6SQY - chains A and D; structure by X-ray diffraction, 1.90 A resolution.

Chain A (and D):
Name: dCTP pyrophosphatase 1
Organism: Mus musculus
Notes: EC 3.6.1.12; chain D of this document is another copy of the same molecule, construct and numbering; everything in this record applies to it too
UniProt: Q9QY93 (DCTP1_MOUSE); numbering as in UniProt (aligned over 1-170)
Amino-acid sequence (170 residues; row label = number of the first residue in the row):
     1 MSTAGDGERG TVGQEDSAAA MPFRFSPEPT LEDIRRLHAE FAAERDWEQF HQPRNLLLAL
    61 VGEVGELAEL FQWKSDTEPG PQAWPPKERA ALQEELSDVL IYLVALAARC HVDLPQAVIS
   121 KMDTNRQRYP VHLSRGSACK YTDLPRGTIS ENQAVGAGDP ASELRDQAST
Unresolved in the structure: 1-20, 135-170 (chain D: 1-20, 134-170)
Differences from the reference sequence: conflict Met21 (Arg in Q9QY93)
Bound ions: Mg2+: Glu63, Glu66, Glu95, Asp98
Small-molecule neighbours: 2'-deoxycytidine-5'-monophosphate (DCM): His38, Phe41, Trp47, His51, Glu63, Asp98, Ile101, Tyr102, Lys121, Asn125, Tyr129
Curated features (UniProtKB/Swiss-Prot):
  - binding site (substrate): His38, Trp47 to His51, Trp73, Tyr102
  - binding site (Mg(2+)): Glu63, Glu66, Glu95, Asp98
  - modified residue: Ser2 (N-acetylserine)
  - mutagenesis: His38 (H38A: Reduces affinity for substrate and catalytic activity by about 50%), Trp47 (W47I: Reduces affinity for substrate and catalytic activity by about 50%), Glu63 (E63Q: Loss of activity), Glu66 (E66Q: Loss of activity), Trp73 (W73I: Reduces affinity for substrate and catalytic activity by about 50%), Glu95 (E95Q: Loss of activity), Asp98 (D98N: Loss of activity), Tyr102 (Y102I: Reduces affinity for substrate and catalytic activity by about 50%)

Chain A / chain D interface:
Residue-residue contacts (25; chain A residue first):
  Phe50(A) - Trp73(D)
  His51(A) - Trp73(D)
  Asn55(A) - Gln72(D)
  Asn55(A) - Lys74(D)
  Leu58(A) - Ala68(D)
  Leu58(A) - Gln72(D)
  Ala59(A) - Gln72(D)
  Val61(A) - Gly65(D)
  Val61(A) - Ala68(D)  hydrophobic
  Gly62(A) - Gly65(D)
  Gly65(A) - Val61(D)
  Gly65(A) - Gly62(D)
  Glu66(A) - Glu69(D)
  Ala68(A) - Leu58(D)
  Ala68(A) - Val61(D)  hydrophobic
  Glu69(A) - Glu66(D)
  Gln72(A) - Asn55(D)
  Gln72(A) - Leu58(D)
  Gln72(A) - Ala59(D)
  Trp73(A) - Phe50(D)
  Trp73(A) - His51(D)
  Trp73(A) - Asn55(D)
  Trp73(A) - Tyr102(D)
  Lys74(A) - Asn55(D)
  Tyr102(A) - Trp73(D)
Also at the interface, not in a pair above, chain A (17 interface residues in all): Val64, Phe71
Also at the interface, not in a pair above, chain D (17 interface residues in all): Val64, Phe71

Overview:
Chain A and chain D each contribute 17 residues to their interface. Chain A binds
2'-deoxycytidine-5'-monophosphate. Glu63(A), Glu66(A), Glu95(A) and Asp98(A) coordinate Mg2+. Curated
annotation (UniProt) lists 8 substrate-binding residues, 4 Mg2+-binding residues and 8 mutagenesis sites on
chain A.
Chain A and chain D are both dCTP pyrophosphatase 1 (Mus musculus); the structure, Mouse dCTPase in complex
with dCMP, was determined by X-ray diffraction (same publication as 6SQW and 6SQZ).
